Entry 2BCC (X-ray diffraction, 3.50 A resolution); this record covers chains D and J of the 10 polymer chains in the assembly.

Chain D:
Name: Ubiquinol cytochrome C oxidoreductase
From: Gallus gallus
Notes: EC 1.10.2.2
Chain sequence (241 residues; numbered 1 to 241; the number before each row is that of its first residue):
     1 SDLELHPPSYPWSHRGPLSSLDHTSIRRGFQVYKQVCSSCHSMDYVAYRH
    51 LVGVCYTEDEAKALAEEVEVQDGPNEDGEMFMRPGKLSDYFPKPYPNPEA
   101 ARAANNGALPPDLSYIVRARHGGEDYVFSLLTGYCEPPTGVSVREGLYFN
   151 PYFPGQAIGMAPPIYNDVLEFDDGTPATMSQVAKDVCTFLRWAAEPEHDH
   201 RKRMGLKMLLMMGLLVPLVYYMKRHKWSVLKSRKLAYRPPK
Covalently attached groups: heme (HEM) linked to C37, C40
Metal / ion sites: heme Fe: H41, M160
Ligand contacts: heme (HEM): V32, V36, S39, H41, N105, A108, L109, P110, P111, L113, I116, R120, Y126, V127, L130, L131, F153, I158, G159, M160, P163, V186, L190

Chain J:
Name: Ubiquinol cytochrome C oxidoreductase
From: Gallus gallus
Notes: EC 1.10.2.2
Chain sequence (62 residues; numbered 1 to 62; the number before each row is that of its first residue):
     1 VAPTLTARLYSLLFRRTSTFALTIVVGALLFERAFDQGADAIYEHINEGK
    51 LWKHIKHKYENK
Disordered / not traced: 1-3

How chain D and chain J interact:
Residue-residue contacts (35):
  S13(D) - K50(J)  hydrogen bond (backbone-side chain)
  L18(D) - Y43(J)
  L18(D) - N47(J)  hydrogen bond (backbone-side chain)
  S19(D) - N47(J)
  S19(D) - K50(J)
  S20(D) - Y43(J)
  S20(D) - N47(J)  hydrogen bond (backbone-side chain)
  S20(D) - K50(J)  hydrogen bond (backbone-side chain)
  L21(D) - K50(J)
  D22(D) - K50(J)
  H23(D) - K50(J)  hydrogen bond (backbone-backbone)
  H23(D) - L51(J)
  H23(D) - W52(J)  hydrogen bond (side chain-backbone)
  T24(D) - G49(J)
  T24(D) - I55(J)
  T24(D) - K58(J)
  R27(D) - Y59(J)  hydrogen bond
  G53(D) - W52(J)
  V54(D) - W52(J)
  C55(D) - W52(J)
  Y56(D) - W52(J)
  T57(D) - W52(J)
  T57(D) - Y59(J)
  E60(D) - Y59(J)
  D199(D) - Y43(J)  hydrogen bond (backbone-side chain)
  R203(D) - D40(J)  salt bridge
  R203(D) - Y43(J)
  R203(D) - E44(J)  salt bridge
  L206(D) - A39(J)
  K207(D) - F35(J)
  K207(D) - D36(J)  salt bridge
  K207(D) - A39(J)
  L210(D) - F35(J)  hydrophobic
  M211(D) - F35(J)  hydrophobic
  L214(D) - F31(J)  hydrophobic
Other interface residues (no listed pair), chain D (23 interface residues in all): K202
Other interface residues (no listed pair), chain J (16 interface residues in all): I46

Summary:
The interface between chain D and chain J involves 23 residues on one side and 16 on the other, with 8
hydrogen bonds and 3 salt bridges. Among the polar pairs are R203(D)-D40(J), R203(D)-E44(J) and
K207(D)-D36(J). Heme is covalently linked to C40(D).
Here chain D is Ubiquinol cytochrome C oxidoreductase and chain J is Ubiquinol cytochrome C oxidoreductase,
both from Gallus gallus. Entry 2BCC (Stigmatellin-bound cytochrome BC1 complex from chicken) was determined by
X-ray diffraction, deposited together with 1BCC and 3BCC.
